6T0B - chains A and B of the 46 polymer chains in the assembly; structure by electron microscopy, 2.80 A resolution.

== Chain A ==
Protein: Cytochrome b-c1 complex subunit 1, mitochondrial
From: Saccharomyces cerevisiae S288c
UniProt: P07256 (QCR1_YEAST); numbering as in UniProt (aligned over 27-457)
Amino-acid sequence (431 residues; numbered 27 to 457; the number before each row is that of its first residue):
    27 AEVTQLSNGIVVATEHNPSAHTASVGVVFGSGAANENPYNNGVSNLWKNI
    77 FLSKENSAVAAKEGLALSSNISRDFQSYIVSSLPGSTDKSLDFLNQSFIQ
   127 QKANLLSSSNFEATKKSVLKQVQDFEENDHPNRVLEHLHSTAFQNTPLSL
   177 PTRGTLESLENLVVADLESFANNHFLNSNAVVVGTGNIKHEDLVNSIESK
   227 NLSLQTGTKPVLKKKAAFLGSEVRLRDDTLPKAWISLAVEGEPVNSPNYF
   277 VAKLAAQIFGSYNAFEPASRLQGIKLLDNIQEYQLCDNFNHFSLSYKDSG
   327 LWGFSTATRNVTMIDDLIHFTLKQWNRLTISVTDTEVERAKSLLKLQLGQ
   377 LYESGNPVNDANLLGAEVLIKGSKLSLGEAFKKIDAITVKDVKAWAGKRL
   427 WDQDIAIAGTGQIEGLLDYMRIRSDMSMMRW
Small-molecule neighbours: 1,2-diacyl-sn-glycero-3-phoshocholine (PCF): Trp427, Asp428, Ser453, Met455

== Chain B ==
Protein: Cytochrome b-c1 complex subunit 2, mitochondrial
From: Saccharomyces cerevisiae S288c
UniProt: P07257 (QCR2_YEAST); numbering as in UniProt (aligned over 17-368)
Amino-acid sequence (352 residues; numbered 17 to 368; the number before each row is that of its first residue):
    17 LTVSARDAPTKISTLAVKVHGGSRYATKDGVAHLLNRFNFQNTNTRSALK
    67 LVRESELLGGTFKSTLDREYITLKATFLKDDLPYYVNALADVLYKTAFKP
   117 HELTESVLPAARYDYAVAEQCPVKSAEDQLYAITFRKGLGNPLLYDGVER
   167 VSLQDIKDFADKVYTKENLEVSGENVVEADLKRFVDESLLSTLPAGKSLV
   217 SKSEPKFFLGEENRVRFIGDSVAAIGIPVNKASLAQYEVLANYLTSALSE
   267 LSGLISSAKLDKFTDGGLFTLFVRDQDSAVVSSNIKKIVADLKKGKDLSP
   317 AINYTKLKNAVQNESVSSPIELNFDAVKDFKLGKFNYVAVGDVSNLPYLD
   367 EL
Curated features (UniProtKB/Swiss-Prot):
  - modified residue (Phosphoserine): Ser141, Ser168

== How chain A and chain B interact ==
Pairs across the interface - 49 pairs, chain A then chain B:
  Ser45(A) - Glu330(B)
  Ala46(A) - Glu330(B)
  His47(A) - Ala326(B)
  His47(A) - Glu330(B)  salt bridge
  Thr48(A) - Val327(B)
  Lys80(A) - Ala263(B)
  Lys80(A) - Ser265(B)  hydrogen bond (side chain-backbone)
  Lys80(A) - Glu266(B)
  Ser83(A) - Ala263(B)
  Ala84(A) - Ala263(B)
  Ala84(A) - Leu264(B)
  Ala87(A) - Leu264(B)  hydrophobic
  Ala87(A) - Tyr320(B)
  Lys88(A) - Leu264(B)
  Gly90(A) - Asn319(B)
  Gly90(A) - Leu323(B)
  Leu91(A) - Tyr320(B)
  Leu91(A) - Leu323(B)
  Ala92(A) - Leu323(B)
  Ser107(A) - Leu323(B)
  Ser108(A) - Leu323(B)
  Leu109(A) - Leu323(B)
  Phe291(A) - Tyr129(B)  hydrophobic
  Glu292(A) - Arg53(B)  salt bridge
  Pro293(A) - Arg53(B)
  Pro293(A) - Gln57(B)
  Pro293(A) - Ser122(B)
  Leu297(A) - Ala64(B)
  Leu297(A) - Leu65(B)  hydrophobic
  Leu297(A) - Val68(B)
  Leu297(A) - Arg69(B)  hydrogen bond (backbone-side chain)
  Gln298(A) - Arg69(B)  hydrogen bond (backbone-side chain)
  Gln298(A) - Glu72(B)
  Gly299(A) - Arg69(B)
  Gly299(A) - Glu72(B)  hydrogen bond (backbone-side chain)
  Arg365(A) - Glu72(B)  salt bridge
  Ser368(A) - Glu72(B)
  Ser368(A) - Leu73(B)  hydrogen bond (side chain-backbone)
  Ser368(A) - Gly75(B)
  Leu372(A) - Ile28(B)  hydrophobic
  Leu372(A) - Gly75(B)
  Leu372(A) - Gly76(B)
  Leu372(A) - Phe93(B)  hydrophobic
  Gly375(A) - Ile28(B)
  Gln376(A) - Thr92(B)
  Glu379(A) - Thr26(B)
  Glu379(A) - Lys27(B)  hydrogen bond (side chain-backbone)
  Glu379(A) - Ile28(B)  hydrogen bond (side chain-backbone)
  Phe407(A) - Lys27(B)
Also at the interface, not in a pair above, chain A (34 interface residues in all): Glu89, Ala294, Leu369, Lys371, Leu403, Gly404
Also at the interface, not in a pair above, chain B (34 interface residues in all): Leu74, Thr77, Leu94, Ala126, Pro316, Lys322, Lys324

== Overview ==
The chain A/chain B interface involves 34 residues from each chain; the contacts include 7 hydrogen bonds and
3 salt bridges. Among the polar pairs are His47(A)-Glu330(B), Glu292(A)-Arg53(B) and Arg365(A)-Glu72(B).
Ligands of chain A: 1,2-diacyl-sn-glycero-3-phoshocholine.
Chain A is Cytochrome b-c1 complex subunit 1, mitochondrial and chain B is Cytochrome b-c1 complex subunit 2,
mitochondrial, both from Saccharomyces cerevisiae S288c; the structure, The III2-IV(5B)2 respiratory
supercomplex from S. cerevisiae, was determined by electron microscopy, deposited together with 6T15.
